PDB entry 8U09 | X-ray diffraction, 1.98 A resolution | chain A

Chain A:
Protein: Cytochrome P450
From: Amycolatopsis thermoflava N1165
Notes: EC 1.14.14.1
Sequence (412 residues; row label = number of the first residue in the row; numbers below 1 keep their minus sign (Gly-1 is residue -1)):
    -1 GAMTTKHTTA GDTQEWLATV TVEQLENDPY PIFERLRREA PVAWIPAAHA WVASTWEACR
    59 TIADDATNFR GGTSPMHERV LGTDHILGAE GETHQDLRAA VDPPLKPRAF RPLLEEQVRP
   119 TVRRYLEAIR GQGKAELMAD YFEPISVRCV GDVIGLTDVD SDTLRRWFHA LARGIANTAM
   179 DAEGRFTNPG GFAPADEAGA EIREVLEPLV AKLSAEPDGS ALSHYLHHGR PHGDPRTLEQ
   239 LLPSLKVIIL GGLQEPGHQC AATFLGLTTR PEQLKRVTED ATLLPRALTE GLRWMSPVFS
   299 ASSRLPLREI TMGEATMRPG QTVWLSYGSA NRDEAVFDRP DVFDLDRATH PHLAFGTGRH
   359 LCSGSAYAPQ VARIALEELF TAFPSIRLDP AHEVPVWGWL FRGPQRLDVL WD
Unresolved in the structure: -1 to 3, 7-9, 207-218
Ion coordination: heme Fe near Cys360 (its only coordinating residue here)
Residues lining bound ligands: heme (HEM): Ile84, Leu85, His92, Arg96, Leu103, Val148, Val151, Ile152, Val245, Ile246, Gly249, Gly250, Glu253, Pro254, Gln257, Leu290, Pro295, Val296, Ser300, Arg302, Tyr325, Ala352, Phe353, Gly354, Thr355, Arg357, His358, Leu359, Cys360, Ser361, Gly362, Ala366
From the paper describing this entry:
  - heme coordination: Cys360
  - conformationally variable residues (order/disorder transition): Pro206 to Ser221, Gly249 to Gln252
  - contacts within the chain: Glu141-Gln252 (hydrogen bond), Gly250-Glu253 (backbone contact), Glu253-His256 (hydrogen bond)
  - catalytic residues: Gln252, Glu253
  - specificity-determining residues: Ile173 (proposed by the authors, not directly observed)

In short:
Chain A binds heme. From the paper: catalytic residues Gln252 and Glu253; heme coordination by Cys360.
Chain A is Cytochrome P450 (Amycolatopsis thermoflava N1165); the structure, Crystal structure of
substrate-free SyoA, was determined by X-ray diffraction together with 8U19 from the same study.
